PDB entry 3RI7 | X-ray diffraction, 2.10 A resolution | chains A and E of the 4 polymer chains in the assembly

[Chain A]
Name: Toluene-4-monooxygenase system protein A
Organism: Pseudomonas mendocina
Notes: EC 1.14.13.-
UniProtKB: Q00456 (TMOA_PSEME); residues 2-493 here = UniProt positions 2-493
Sequence (492 residues; each row starts with the number of its first residue):
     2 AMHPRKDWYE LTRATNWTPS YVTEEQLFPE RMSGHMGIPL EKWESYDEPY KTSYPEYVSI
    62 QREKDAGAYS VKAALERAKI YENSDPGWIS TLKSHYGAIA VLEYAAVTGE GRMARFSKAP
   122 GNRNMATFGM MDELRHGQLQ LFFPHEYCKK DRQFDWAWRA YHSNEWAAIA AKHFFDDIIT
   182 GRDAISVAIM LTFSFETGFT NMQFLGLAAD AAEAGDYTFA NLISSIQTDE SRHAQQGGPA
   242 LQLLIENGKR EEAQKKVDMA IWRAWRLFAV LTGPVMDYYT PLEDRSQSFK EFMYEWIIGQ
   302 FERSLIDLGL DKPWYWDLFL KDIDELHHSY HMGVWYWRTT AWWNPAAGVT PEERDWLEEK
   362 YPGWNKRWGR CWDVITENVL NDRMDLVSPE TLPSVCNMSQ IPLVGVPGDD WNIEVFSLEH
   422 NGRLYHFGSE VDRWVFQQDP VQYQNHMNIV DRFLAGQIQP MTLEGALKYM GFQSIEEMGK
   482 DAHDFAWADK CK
Sequence notes: engineered mutation L103 (Gly in Q00456); conflict W336 (Leu in Q00456), Y337 (Asp in Q00456)
Swiss-Prot annotation at these positions:
  - binding site (Fe cation): E104, E134, H137, E197, E231, H234

[Chain E]
Name: Toluene-4-monooxygenase system protein D
Organism: Pseudomonas mendocina
Notes: EC 1.14.13.-
UniProtKB: Q00459 (TMOD_PSEME); residues 3-103 here = UniProt positions 3-103
Sequence (101 residues; row label = number of the first residue in the row):
     3 TLADQALHNN NVGPIIRAGD LVEPVIETAE IDNPGKEITV EDRRAYVRIA AEGELILTRK
    63 TLEEQLGRPF NMQELEINLA SFAGQIQADE DQIRFYFDKT M

[How chain A and chain E interact]
Residue-residue contacts - 74 pairs, chain A then chain E:
  P5(A) with E92(E)
  R6(A) with Q75(E), hydrogen bond
  K7(A) with E92(E)
  P50(A) with I88(E)
  Y51(A) with E78(E); L81(E)
  K52(A) with Q75(E), hydrogen bond (backbone-side chain)
  T53(A) with Q75(E), hydrogen bond
  E57(A) with Q75(E)
  I61(A) with Q75(E)
  Q62(A) with E78(E)
  E64(A) with I79(E)
  K65(A) with E78(E), salt bridge
  N202(A) with S83(E)
  L206(A) with Y48(E); A82(E), hydrophobic; S83(E)
  A209(A) with A47(E)
  A210(A) with R45(E); A47(E)
  A213(A) with R46(E); A47(E), hydrophobic
  E214(A) with R46(E), salt bridge
  N222(A) with R19(E), hydrogen bond (backbone-side chain)
  S225(A) with R19(E), hydrogen bond
  S226(A) with R19(E)
  Q228(A) with A82(E)
  T229(A) with R19(E); E78(E), hydrogen bond (side chain-backbone); I79(E); N80(E); L81(E); A82(E)
  S232(A) with L81(E); A82(E), hydrogen bond (side chain-backbone); S83(E); F84(E)
  R233(A) with E78(E), salt bridge
  Q236(A) with F84(E)
  Q288(A) with R45(E)
  F293(A) with Y48(E)
  Y295(A) with L4(E); A5(E), hydrophobic
  E296(A) with Y48(E), hydrogen bond; R50(E), salt bridge
  W297(A) with I17(E), hydrophobic; Y48(E), hydrogen bond; R50(E); S83(E)
  I299(A) with A5(E); A8(E), hydrophobic; L9(E)
  G300(A) with A8(E); N11(E), hydrogen bond (backbone-side chain)
  Q301(A) with I17(E); R50(E), hydrogen bond; S83(E), hydrogen bond; F84(E), hydrogen bond (side chain-backbone)
  E303(A) with L9(E)
  R304(A) with L9(E); N11(E), hydrogen bond (side chain-backbone); N12(E), hydrogen bond; F99(E); K101(E), hydrogen bond (side chain-backbone); M103(E)
  I307(A) with L9(E), hydrophobic; K101(E); M103(E), hydrophobic
  D308(A) with Q87(E), hydrogen bond; F99(E); D100(E), hydrogen bond (side chain-backbone); K101(E), hydrogen bond (side chain-backbone)
  K313(A) with L9(E)
  L321(A) with A5(E), hydrophobic
Also at the interface, not in a pair above, chain A (46 interface residues in all): G207, D230, Q243, S287, L309, G310
Also at the interface, not in a pair above, chain E (31 interface residues in all): E76, A85, T102

[Overview]
Chain A and chain E form an interface of 46 and 31 residues respectively, with 19 hydrogen bonds and 4 salt
bridges. Polar contacts include K65(A)-E78(E), E214(A)-R46(E) and R233(A)-E78(E). UniProt lists 6 Fe
cation-binding residues on chain A.
Here chain A is Toluene-4-monooxygenase system protein A and chain E is Toluene-4-monooxygenase system protein
D, both from Pseudomonas mendocina. Entry 3RI7 (Toluene 4 monooxygenase HD Mutant G103L) was determined by
X-ray diffraction (same publication as 3Q14, 3Q2A, 3Q3M, 3Q3N, 3Q3O and 3RMK).
